6SMQ - chains B and C of the 5 polymer chains in the assembly; structure by electron microscopy, 3.30 A resolution.

Chain B:
Name: RagA protein
From: Porphyromonas gingivalis (strain ATCC BAA-308 / W83)
Reference sequence: Q7MXJ7 (Q7MXJ7_PORGI); residues 115-1017 here = UniProt positions 115-1017
Amino-acid sequence (903 residues; numbered 115 to 1017; the number before each row is that of its first residue):
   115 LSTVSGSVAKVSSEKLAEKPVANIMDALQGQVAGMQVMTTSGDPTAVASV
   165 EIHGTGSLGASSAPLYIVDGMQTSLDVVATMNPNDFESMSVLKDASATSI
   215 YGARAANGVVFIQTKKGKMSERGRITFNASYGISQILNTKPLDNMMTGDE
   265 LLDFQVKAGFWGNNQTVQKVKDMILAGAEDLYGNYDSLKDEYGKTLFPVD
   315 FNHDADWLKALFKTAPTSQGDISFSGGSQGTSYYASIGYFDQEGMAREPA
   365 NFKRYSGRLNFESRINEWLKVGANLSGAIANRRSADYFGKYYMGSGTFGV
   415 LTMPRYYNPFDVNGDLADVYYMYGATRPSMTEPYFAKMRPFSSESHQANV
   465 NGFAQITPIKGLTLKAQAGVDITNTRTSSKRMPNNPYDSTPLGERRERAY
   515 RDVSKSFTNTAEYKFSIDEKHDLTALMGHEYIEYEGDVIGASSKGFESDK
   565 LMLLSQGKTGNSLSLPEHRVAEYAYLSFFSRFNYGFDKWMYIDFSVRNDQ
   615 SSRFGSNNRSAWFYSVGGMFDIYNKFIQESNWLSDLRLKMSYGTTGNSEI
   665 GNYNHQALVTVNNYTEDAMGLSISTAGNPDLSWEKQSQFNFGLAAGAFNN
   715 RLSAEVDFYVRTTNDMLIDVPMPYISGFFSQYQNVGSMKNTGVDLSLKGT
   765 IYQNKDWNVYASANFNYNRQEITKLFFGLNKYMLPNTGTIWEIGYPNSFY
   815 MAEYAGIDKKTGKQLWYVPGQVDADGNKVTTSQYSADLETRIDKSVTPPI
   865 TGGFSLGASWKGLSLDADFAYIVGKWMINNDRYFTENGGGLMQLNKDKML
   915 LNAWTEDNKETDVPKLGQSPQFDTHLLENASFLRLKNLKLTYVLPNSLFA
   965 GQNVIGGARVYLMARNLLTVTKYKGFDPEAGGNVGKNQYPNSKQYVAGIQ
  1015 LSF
Residues lining bound ligands: 5PL ((1R,4S,6R)-6-({[2-(acetylamino)-2-deoxy-alpha-D-glucopyranosyl]oxy}methyl)-4-hydroxy-1-{[(15-methylhexadecanoyl)oxy]methyl}-4-oxido-7-oxo-3,5-dioxa-8-aza-4-phosphaheptacos-1-yl 15-methylhexadecanoate): L478, A480, F521, N523, H543, Y545, L590
What the authors report for this chain:
  - conformationally variable residues (loop rearrangement, order/disorder transition, side-chain flip): L115 to S119, A211 to A219

Chain C:
Name: Ser-gly-ala-thr-thr-ala-thr-thr-thr-thr-ser-asn-ser
From: Porphyromonas gingivalis W83
Amino-acid sequence (13 residues; row label = number of the first residue in the row):
     1 SGATTATTTTSNS

Chain B / chain C interface:
Pairs across the interface (29):
  Y405(B) with T4(C); T5(C); T8(C)
  Y406(B) with S1(C); G2(C); A3(C); T4(C)
  M407(B) with A3(C)
  F412(B) with T5(C)
  N800(B) with T9(C); T10(C), hydrogen bond (backbone-backbone)
  T801(B) with T10(C); N12(C)
  V860(B) with S13(C)
  N894(B) with T7(C); T8(C); T9(C), hydrogen bond
  Y897(B) with T7(C)
  F898(B) with T5(C); A6(C); T7(C)
  L905(B) with T5(C)
  F936(B) with T9(C)
  G996(B) with S13(C)
  N997(B) with S11(C); N12(C), hydrogen bond (side chain-backbone)
  V998(B) with T9(C)
  K1000(B) with T8(C); T9(C), hydrogen bond (side chain-backbone)
Also at the interface, not in a pair above, chain B (20 interface residues in all): Y401, S409, F449, L798

In short:
20 residues of chain B face 13 of chain C across their interface; the contacts include 4 hydrogen bonds. Among
the polar pairs are N894(B)-T9(C), N997(B)-N12(C) and K1000(B)-T9(C). Bound to chain B: compound 5PL. The
paper reports conformational variability at L115(B) and A211(B).
Here chain B is RagA protein (Porphyromonas gingivalis (strain ATCC BAA-308 / W83)) and chain C is
Ser-gly-ala-thr-thr-ala-thr-thr-thr-thr-ser-asn-ser (Porphyromonas gingivalis W83). Entry 6SMQ (Structure of
the RagAB peptide importer in the 'open-closed' state) was determined by electron microscopy together with
6SLI, 6SLJ, 6SLN, 6SM3 and 6SML from the same study.
